PDB entry 1Y19 | X-ray diffraction, 2.60 A resolution | chains A and B

== Chain A ==
Protein: Phosphatidylinositol-4-phosphate 5-kinase, type 1 gamma
Organism: Mus musculus
Notes: fragment: c-terminal region
UniProtKB: O70161 (PI51C_MOUSE); residue numbers follow UniProt; this construct covers 638-651
Chain sequence (14 residues; row label = number of the first residue in the row):
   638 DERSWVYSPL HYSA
Disordered / not traced: 638-640

== Chain B ==
Protein: Talin 1
Organism: Mus musculus
Notes: fragment: f2 and f3 subdomains of the ferm domain
UniProtKB: P26039 (TLN1_MOUSE); numbering as in UniProt (aligned over 209-410)
Chain sequence (202 residues; numbered 209 to 410; the number before each row is that of its first residue):
   209 PVQLNLLYVQ ARDDILNGSH PVSFDKACEF AGFQCQIQFG PHNEQKHKAG FLDLKDFLPK
   269 EYVKQKGERK IFQAHKNCGQ MSEIEAKVRY VKLARSLKTY GVSFFLVKEK MKGKNKLVPR
   329 LLGITKECVM RVDEKTKEVI QEWSLTNIKR WAASPKSFTL DFGDYQDGYY SVQTTEGEQI
   389 AQLIAGYIDI ILKKKKSKDH FG
Disordered / not traced: 401-410

== How chain A and chain B interact ==
Residue-residue contacts - 10 pairs, chain A then chain B:
  P646(A) with Q211(B), hydrogen bond (backbone-side chain)
  L647(A) with Q211(B), hydrogen bond (backbone-side chain)
  Y649(A) with Q211(B)
  S650(A) with P209(B); V210(B), hydrogen bond (backbone-backbone); Q211(B), hydrogen bond (backbone-backbone)
  A651(A) with P209(B), covalent bond; V210(B), hydrogen bond (backbone-backbone); Q211(B), hydrogen bond (backbone-backbone); L212(B), hydrogen bond (backbone-backbone)
Other interface residues (no listed pair), chain A (6 interface residues in all): H648
Other interface residues (no listed pair), chain B (5 interface residues in all): L214

== Summary ==
6 residues of chain A and 5 residues of chain B are in contact; the contacts include 1 covalent bond and 7
hydrogen bonds. Polar contacts include P646(A)-Q211(B), L647(A)-Q211(B) and S650(A)-V210(B).
Chain A is Phosphatidylinositol-4-phosphate 5-kinase, type 1 gamma and chain B is Talin 1, both from Mus
musculus; the structure, Structural basis for phosphatidylinositol phosphate kinase type I-gamma binding to
talin at focal adhesions, was determined by X-ray diffraction.
